Entry 6ETC (X-ray diffraction, 1.20 A resolution); this record covers chain X.

# Chain X
Molecule: Gamma-crystallin D
Source organism: Homo sapiens
UniProtKB: P07320 (CRGD_HUMAN); residues 0-173 here correspond to UniProt positions 1-174 (UniProt number = residue number + 1)
Chain sequence (174 residues; row label = number of the first residue in the row; numbering starts at 0):
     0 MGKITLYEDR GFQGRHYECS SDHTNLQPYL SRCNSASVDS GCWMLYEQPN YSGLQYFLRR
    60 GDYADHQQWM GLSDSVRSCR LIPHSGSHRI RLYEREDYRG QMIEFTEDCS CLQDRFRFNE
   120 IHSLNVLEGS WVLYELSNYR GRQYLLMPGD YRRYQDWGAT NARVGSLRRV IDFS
Not modelled in the structure: 0
Construct notes: engineered mutation Thr23 (Pro24 in P07320), Ser36 (Arg37 in P07320)
Curated features (UniProtKB/Swiss-Prot):
  - region: His83 to Ser86 (Connecting peptide)
What the authors report for this chain:
  - interface residues: Thr23, Asp61, Gln67, Gly128, Arg139, Phe172
  - contacts within the chain: Ser36-Asp61 (hydrogen bond), Arg141-Ser173, Gly157-Ser173

# Summary
The paper reports interface residues Thr23, Asp61 and Gln67 among others; contacts within the chain involving
Ser36, Asp61 and Arg141 among others.
Chain X is Gamma-crystallin D (Homo sapiens); the structure, Crystal Structure of Human gamma-D-crystallin
Mutant P23T+R36S at 1.2 Angstroms Resolution, was determined by X-ray diffraction (same publication as 6ETA).
